1DJX - chain A; structure by X-ray diffraction, 2.30 A resolution.

# Chain A
Molecule: Phosphoinositide-specific phospholipase C, isozyme DELTA1
Organism: Rattus norvegicus
Notes: EC 3.1.4.11; engineered mutation(s): DELTA(1-132) DELETION VARIANT
UniProt: P10688 (PLCD1_RAT); numbering as in UniProt (aligned over 133-756)
Chain sequence (624 residues; numbered 133 to 756; the number before each row is that of its first residue):
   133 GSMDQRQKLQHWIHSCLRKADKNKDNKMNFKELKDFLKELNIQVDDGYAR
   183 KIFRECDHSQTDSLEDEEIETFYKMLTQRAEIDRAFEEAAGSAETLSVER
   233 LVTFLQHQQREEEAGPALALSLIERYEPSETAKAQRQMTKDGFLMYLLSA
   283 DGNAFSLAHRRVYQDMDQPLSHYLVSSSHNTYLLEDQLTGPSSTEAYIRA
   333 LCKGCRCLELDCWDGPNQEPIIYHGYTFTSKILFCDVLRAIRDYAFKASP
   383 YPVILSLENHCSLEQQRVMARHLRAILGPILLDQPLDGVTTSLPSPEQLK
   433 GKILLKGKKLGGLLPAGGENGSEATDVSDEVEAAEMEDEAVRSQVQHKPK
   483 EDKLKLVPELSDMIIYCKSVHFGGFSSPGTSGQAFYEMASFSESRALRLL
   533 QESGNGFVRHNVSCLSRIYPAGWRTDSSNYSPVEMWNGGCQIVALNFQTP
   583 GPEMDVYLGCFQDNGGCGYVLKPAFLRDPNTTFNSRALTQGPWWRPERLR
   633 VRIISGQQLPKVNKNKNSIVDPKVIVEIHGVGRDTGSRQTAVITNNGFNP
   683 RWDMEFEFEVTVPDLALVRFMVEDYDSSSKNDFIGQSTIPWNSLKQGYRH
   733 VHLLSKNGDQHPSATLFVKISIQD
Disordered / not traced: 133-199, 443-486
Bound ions: Ca2+ site 1: Asn312, Glu341, Asp343, Glu390 (together with D-myo-inositol-1,4,5-triphosphate); Ca2+ site 2: Ser650, Ile651, Asp653, Asn677
Small-molecule neighbours: D-myo-inositol-1,4,5-triphosphate (I3P): His311, Asn312, Gln319, Glu341, Asp343, His356, Ser388, Glu390, Lys438, Lys440, Ser501, Ser522, Arg549, Tyr551, Pro552
Swiss-Prot annotation at these positions:
  - active site: His311, His356
  - binding site (Ca(2+)): Asp153, Asn155, Asp157, Lys159, Glu164, Asp189, Ser191, Thr193, Ser195, Glu200, Asn312, Glu341, Asp343, Glu390, Ile651, Asp653, Asn677, Asp706, Tyr707, Asp708
  - binding site (substrate): Lys438, Lys440, Ser522, Arg549
  - modified residue: Thr457 (Phosphothreonine), Ser460 (Phosphoserine)
  - glycosylation: Ser191 (O-linked (GlcNAc) serine), Thr193 (O-linked (GlcNAc) threonine)
  - natural variant: Ile412 (I412M: In SHR), Thr423 (T423S: In SHR), Val463 (V463D: In SHR), Gly668 (G668A: In SHR)
  - mutagenesis: His311 (H311A: Lowers activity 10000-fold), Asn312 (N312A: Lowers activity 10000-fold), Leu320 (L320A: Lowers activity 3-fold), Glu341 (E341A/H/Q: Lowers activity 200000-fold), Asp343 (D343A: Lowers activity 1000-fold; D343R: Lowers activity 100000-fold), His356 (H356A: Lowers activity 1000-fold), Phe360 (F360A: Lowers activity 4-fold), Glu390 (E390A/H/K: Lowers activity 1000-fold; E390Q: Lowers activity 200-fold), Lys438 (K438A: Lowers activity very slightly), Lys440 (K440A: No effect on activity towards phosphatidylinositol 4-monophosphate. Lowers activity 5-fold towards phosphatidylinositol 4,5-bisphosphate), Ser522 (S522A: Lowers activity 10000-fold), Arg549 (R549A: Lowers activity 600-fold), 2 further mutagenesis entries in UniProt
Reported in the primary citation:
  - conformationally variable residues (loop rearrangement, side-chain flip): Cys339, Glu341, Glu390 to Gln397, Arg549
  - contacts within the chain: His311-Asn578 (hydrogen bond), Asn312-Gln319 (hydrogen bond), Cys339-Arg549 (water-mediated contact), Glu341-Arg549, Tyr314-Asp343 (hydrogen bond), Gln319-His356 (backbone contact), Glu390-His392 (hydrogen bond), Ser560-Asn578
  - Ca2+ coordination: Asn312, Glu341, Asp343, Glu390
  - binding site for D-myo-inositol-1,4,5-triphosphate: His311, Asn312, Glu341, His356, Ser388, Glu390, Lys438, Lys440, Ser501, Ser522, Arg549, Tyr551
  - catalytic residues: His311, Glu341, His356, Glu390, His392 (proposed by the authors, not directly observed)
  - catalytic residues: Asn312, Asp343
  - mutagenesis - H311A (1000-fold): decreased catalytic activity (citing earlier work)
  - specificity-determining residues: Arg549 (citing earlier work)
  - specificity-determining residues: Glu341 (proposed by the authors, not directly observed)
  - binding site for acetate ion: Asp587, Arg701, Phe715

# Overview
Chain A binds D-myo-inositol-1,4,5-triphosphate. The Ca2+ site 1 is built by Asn312, Glu341, Asp343 and
Glu390. Ser650, Ile651, Asp653 and Asn677 coordinate Ca2+ site 2. UniProt lists active-site residues His311
and His356, 20 Ca2+-binding residues, 4 substrate-binding residues and 14 mutagenesis sites. The paper reports
catalytic residues His311, Glu341 and His356 among others; H311A reduces catalytic activity.
Chain A is Phosphoinositide-specific phospholipase C, isozyme DELTA1 (Rattus norvegicus); the structure,
Phosphoinositide-specific phospholipase C-DELTA1 from rat complexed with inositol-1,4,5-trisphosphate, was
determined by X-ray diffraction together with 1DJW, 1DJY and 1DJZ from the same study.
